Entry 5LMU (electron microscopy, 4.00 A resolution); this record covers chains A and N of the 24 polymer chains in the assembly.

[Chain A]
Molecule: 16S ribosomal RNA
From: Thermus thermophilus HB8
Sequence (1522 nucleotides; numbered 0 to 1544 plus 21 insertion-coded residues; 44 numbers in that range are skipped by the numbering (no residue carries them; nothing is unmodelled there); the number before each row is that of its first residue; a row labelled like 189A-189L holds insertion residues (189A, then the next letters in order); numbering starts at 0):
     0 UUUGUUGGAG AGUUUGAUCC UGGCUCAGGG UGAACGCUGG CGGCGUGCCU AAGACAUGCA
    60 AGUCGUGCGG GCCG
    76 CGGGGUUUU
    88 ACUCCG
    96 UGGUCAGCGG CGGACGGGUG AGUAACGCGU GGGU
  129A G
   130 ACCUACCCGG AAGAGGGGGA CAACCCGGGG AAACUCGGGC UAAUCCCCCA UGUGGACCCG
189A-189L CCCCUUGGGGUG
   190 UGUCCAAAGG GCUUU
   216 GCCCGCUUCC GGAUGGGCCC GCGUCCCAUC AGCUAGUUGG UGGGGUAAUG GCCCACCAAG
   276 GCGACGACGG GUAGCCGGUC UGAGAGGAUG GCCGGCCACA GGGGCACUGA GACACGGGCC
   336 CCACUCCUAC GGGAGGCAGC AGUUAGGAAU CUUCCGCAAU GGGCGCAAGC CUGACGGAGC
   396 GACGCCGCUU GGAGGAAGAA GCCCUUCGGG GUGUAAACUC CUGA
   441 ACCCGGGACG AAACCCCC
   460 GA
   470 CGAGGGGA
   479 CUGACGGUAC CGGGGUAA
   498 UAGCGCCGGC CAACUCCGUG CCAGCAGCCG CGGUAAUACG GAGGGCGCGA GCGUUACCCG
   558 GAUUCACUGG GCGUAAAGGG CGUGUAGGCG GCCUGGGGCG UCCCAUGUGA AAGACCACGG
   618 CUCAACCGUG GGGGAGCGUG GGAUACGCUC AGGCUAGACG GUGGGAGAGG GUGGUGGAAU
   678 UCCCGGAGUA GCGGUGAAAU GCGCAGAUAC CGGGAGGAAC GCCGAUGGCG AAGGCAGCCA
   738 CCUGGUCCAC CCGUGACGCU GAGGCGCGAA AGCGUGGGGA GCAAACCGGA UUAGAUACCC
   798 GGGUAGUCCA CGCCCUAAAC GAUGCGCGCU AGGUCUCUGG GUCU
   848 CCUGGGGGCC GAAGCUAACG CGUUAAGCGC GCCGCCUGGG GAGUACGGCC GCAAGGCUGA
   908 AACUCAAAGG AAUUGACGGG GGCCCGCACA AGCGGUGGAG CAUGUGGUUU AAUUCGAAGC
   968 AACGCGAAGA ACCUUACCAG GCCUUGACAU GCUA
 1001A G
  1002 GGAACCCGGG UGAAAGCCUG GGGUGCCCC
1030A-1030D GCGA
  1031 GGGGAGCCCU AGCACAGGUG CUGCAUGGCC GUCGUCAGCU CGUGCCGUGA GGUGUUGGGU
  1091 UAAGUCCCGC AACGAGCGCA ACCCCCGCCG UUAGUUGCCA GCGGUUCGGC CGGGCACUCU
  1151 AACGGGACUG CCCGCG
  1168 AAAGCGGGAG GAAGGAGGGG ACGACGUCUG GUCAGCAUGG CCCUUACGGC CUGGGCGACA
  1228 CACGUGCUAC AAUGCCCACU ACAAAGCGAU GCCACCCGGC AACGGGGAGC UAAUCGCAAA
  1288 AAGGUGGGCC CAGUUCGGAU UGGGGUCUGC AACCCGACCC CAUGAAGCCG GAAUCGCUAG
  1348 UAAUCGCGGA UCAGCC
 1363A A
  1364 UGCCGCGGUG AAUACGUUCC CGGGCCUUGU ACACACCGCC CGUCACGCCA UGGGAGCGGG
  1424 CUCUACCCGA AGUCGCCGG
1442A-1442B GA
  1443 GCCUA
  1452 C
  1456 GGGCAGGCGC CGAGGGUAGG GCCCGUGACU GGGGCGAAGU CGUAACAAGG UAGCUGUACC
  1516 GGAAGGUGCG GCUGGAUCAC CUCCUUUCU
Not modelled in the structure: 0-4, 1543-1544
Bound ions: Mg2+ site 1: C48, G115; Mg2+ site 2 near A53 (its only coordinating residue here); Mg2+ site 3: A59, U387; Mg2+ site 4: A109, G331; Mg2+ site 5: A116, G117, G289; Mg2+ site 6: C121, U125; Mg2+ site 7 near A195 (its only coordinating residue here); Mg2+ site 8: U252, C267; Mg2+ site 9 near G266 (its only coordinating residue here); Mg2+ site 10 near U287 (its only coordinating residue here); Mg2+ site 11 near G299 (its only coordinating residue here); Mg2+ site 12 near A315 (its only coordinating residue here); 36 more Mg2+ sites not listed
From the paper describing this entry:
  - binding site for mRNA: G926, C1400, C1403, U1498

[Chain N]
Name: 30S ribosomal protein S14 type Z
From: Thermus thermophilus HB8
Reference sequence: Q5SHQ1 (RS14Z_THET8); numbering as in UniProt (aligned over 1-61)
Amino-acid sequence (61 residues; each row starts with the number of its first residue):
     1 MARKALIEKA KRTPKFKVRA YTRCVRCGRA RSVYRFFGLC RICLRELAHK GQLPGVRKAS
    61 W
Not modelled in the structure: 1
Bound ions: Zn2+: Cys24, Cys40, Cys43

[How chain A and chain N interact]
Pairs across the interface (70):
  G973(A) with Arg29(N), hydrogen bond to the sugar; Arg41(N), hydrogen bond to the phosphate
  A974(A) with Arg29(N), salt bridge to the phosphate; Arg31(N), hydrogen bond to the base; Ser32(N), hydrogen bond to the phosphate; Arg41(N), salt bridge to the phosphate
  A975(A) with Arg31(N), phosphate contact; Ser32(N), sugar contact
  G976(A) with Arg31(N), phosphate contact
  C979(A) with Val18(N), hydrogen bond to the base; Arg19(N), hydrogen bond to the sugar
  C980(A) with Val18(N), base contact; Arg19(N), base contact; Tyr21(N), sugar contact
  U981(A) with Leu6(N), phosphate contact; Tyr21(N), sugar contact; Ala30(N), phosphate contact
  U982(A) with Arg3(N), sugar contact; Leu6(N), sugar contact; Arg23(N), salt bridge to the phosphate
  A983(A) with Arg3(N), salt bridge to the phosphate
  A994(A) with Lys4(N), base contact; Ala5(N), base contact
  A1015(A) with Lys15(N), hydrogen bond to the sugar
  A1016(A) with Lys15(N), salt bridge to the phosphate
  G1047(A) with Lys4(N), phosphate contact
  G1048(A) with Arg3(N), phosphate contact; Lys4(N), salt bridge to the phosphate
  U1049(A) with Ala2(N), hydrogen bond to the base; Arg3(N), sugar contact
  C1059(A) with Arg45(N), hydrogen bond to the phosphate
  C1060(A) with Arg45(N), salt bridge to the phosphate
  C1114(A) with Ser60(N), hydrogen bond to the sugar
  C1115(A) with Trp61(N), hydrogen bond to the sugar
  G1186(A) with Trp61(N), hydrogen bond to the base
  G1187(A) with Ser60(N), base contact
  A1188(A) with Lys58(N), hydrogen bond to the phosphate
  C1189(A) with Lys58(N), salt bridge to the phosphate
  G1202(A) with Ala2(N), phosphate contact; Arg26(N), base contact; Cys27(N), hydrogen bond to the sugar; Arg29(N), hydrogen bond to the sugar; Ile42(N), base contact; Cys43(N), hydrogen bond to the base; Glu46(N), hydrogen bond to the base
  C1203(A) with Ala2(N), phosphate contact; Cys27(N), sugar contact
  G1216(A) with Arg3(N), salt bridge to the phosphate; Ala5(N), sugar contact
  C1217(A) with Ala5(N), phosphate contact; Leu6(N), phosphate contact
  C1218(A) with Glu8(N), phosphate contact; Lys15(N), hydrogen bond to the phosphate
  U1219(A) with Lys15(N), salt bridge to the phosphate; Arg19(N), salt bridge to the phosphate
  G1316(A) with Lys17(N), salt bridge to the phosphate; Val18(N), phosphate contact
  C1317(A) with Phe16(N), stacking on the base; Lys17(N), phosphate contact; Val18(N), phosphate contact
  U1358(A) with Val33(N), sugar contact; Tyr34(N), phosphate contact; Arg35(N), hydrogen bond to the phosphate; Phe36(N), phosphate contact
  C1359(A) with Thr22(N), hydrogen bond to the phosphate; Arg35(N), phosphate contact
  A1360(A) with Val18(N), base contact; Arg35(N), salt bridge to the phosphate
  G1368(A) with Trp61(N), sugar contact
  C1369(A) with Trp61(N), hydrogen bond to the phosphate
Also at the interface, not in a pair above, chain A (42 interface residues in all): A977, G1058, C1113, A1204, A1318, A1357
Also at the interface, not in a pair above, chain N (35 interface residues in all): Lys11, Arg57, Ala59

[Summary]
42 residues of chain A and 35 residues of chain N are in contact, with 21 hydrogen bonds, 13 salt bridges and
1 aromatic stacking contact. Polar contacts include A974(A)-Arg31(N), C979(A)-Val18(N) and U1049(A)-Ala2(N).
C48(A) and G115(A) form the Mg2+ site 1. The paper reports a binding site for mRNA at G926(A), C1400(A) and
C1403(A) among others.
Chain A is 16S ribosomal RNA and chain N is 30S ribosomal protein S14 type Z, both from Thermus thermophilus
HB8; the structure, Structure of bacterial 30S-IF3-mRNA-tRNA translation pre-initiation complex, closed form
(state-4), was determined by electron microscopy together with 5LMN, 5LMO, 5LMP, 5LMQ, 5LMR, 5LMS, 5LMT and
5LMV from the same study.
